Entry 5UG0 (X-ray diffraction, 3.40 A resolution); this record covers chains A and C of the 4 polymer chains in the assembly.

[Chain A]
Protein: Hemagglutinin HA1
Organism: Influenza A virus (A/Solomon Islands/3/2006(H1N1))
UniProt: A7UPX0 (A7UPX0_9INFA); residues 5-330 here correspond to UniProt positions 18-343 (UniProt number = residue number + 13)
Chain sequence (327 residues; row label = number of the first residue in the row):
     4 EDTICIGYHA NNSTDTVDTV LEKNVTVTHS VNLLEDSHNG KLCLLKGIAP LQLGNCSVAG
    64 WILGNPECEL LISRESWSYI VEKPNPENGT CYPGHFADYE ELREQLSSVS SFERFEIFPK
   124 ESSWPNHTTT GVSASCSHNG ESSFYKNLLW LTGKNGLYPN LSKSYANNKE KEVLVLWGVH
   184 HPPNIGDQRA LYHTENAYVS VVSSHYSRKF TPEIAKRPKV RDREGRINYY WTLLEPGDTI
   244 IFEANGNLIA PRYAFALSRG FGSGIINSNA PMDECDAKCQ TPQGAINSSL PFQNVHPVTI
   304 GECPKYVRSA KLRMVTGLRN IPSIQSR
Unresolved in the structure: 330
Construct notes: expression tag (4)
Disulfide bonds: Cys46-Cys278, Cys59-Cys71, Cys94-Cys139, Cys282-Cys306
Covalent attachments: N-acetylglucosamine (NAG) linked to Asn15, Asn27, Asn58, Asn91, Asn129; glycan linked to Asn163

[Chain C]
Protein: 2897 light chain
Organism: Homo sapiens
UniProt: Q6PIL8 (Q6PIL8_HUMAN); residues 108-216 here correspond to UniProt positions 128-236 (UniProt number = residue number + 20)
Chain sequence (216 residues; numbered 1 to 216; the number before each row is that of its first residue):
     1 EIVLTQSPGT LSLSPGEKAT LSCRASQSVS SYYLGWYQQK PGQAPRLLIY ETSRRATGIP
    61 DRFSGSGSGT DFTLTISGLE PEDFAVYYCQ HYGVSPVITF GGGTKVEIKR TVAAPSVFIF
   121 PPSDEQLKSG TASVVCLLNN FYPREAKVQW KVDNALQSGN SQESVTEQDS KDSTYSLSST
   181 LTLSKADYEK HKVYACEVTH QGLSSPVTKS FNRGEC
Unresolved in the structure: 213-216
Disulfide bonds: Cys23-Cys89, Cys136-Cys196

[Chain A / chain C interface]
Pairs across the interface - 6 pairs, chain A then chain C:
  Lys157(A) - Tyr33(C)
  Asn158(A) - Ser30(C)
  Asn158(A) - Tyr32(C)
  Asn158(A) - Tyr33(C)  hydrogen bond (backbone-side chain)
  Gly159(A) - Tyr32(C)
  His196(A) - Tyr32(C)
Other interface residues (no listed pair), chain A (5 interface residues in all): Thr131
Other interface residues (no listed pair), chain C (4 interface residues in all): Val94
The authors on this interface:
  - epitope / paratope residues, chain C: Tyr32(C), Tyr33(C)

[In short]
The interface between chain A and chain C involves 5 residues on one side and 4 on the other; the contacts
include 1 hydrogen bond. The hydrogen-bonded pair is Asn158(A)-Tyr33(C). N-acetylglucosamine is covalently
linked to Asn15(A), Asn27(A), Asn58(A), Asn91(A), Asn129(A) and Asn163(A). From the paper: epitope/paratope
residues Tyr32(C) and Tyr33(C).
Here chain A is Hemagglutinin HA1 (Influenza A virus (A/Solomon Islands/3/2006(H1N1))) and chain C is 2897
light chain (Homo sapiens). Entry 5UG0 (Human antibody H2897 in complex with influenza hemagglutinin H1
Solomon Islands/03/2006) was determined by X-ray diffraction.
